PDB entry 6YR4 | X-ray diffraction, 1.85 A resolution | chains B and E of the 6 polymer chains in the assembly

== Chain B (and E) ==
Name: Putative iron-dependent peroxidase
Source organism: Streptomyces lividans 1326
Notes: chain E of this document is another copy of the same molecule, construct and numbering; everything in this record applies to it too
UniProt: A0A1H2DDB9 (A0A1H2DDB9_9ACTN); residue numbers follow UniProt; this construct covers 1-316
Sequence (316 residues; row label = number of the first residue in the row):
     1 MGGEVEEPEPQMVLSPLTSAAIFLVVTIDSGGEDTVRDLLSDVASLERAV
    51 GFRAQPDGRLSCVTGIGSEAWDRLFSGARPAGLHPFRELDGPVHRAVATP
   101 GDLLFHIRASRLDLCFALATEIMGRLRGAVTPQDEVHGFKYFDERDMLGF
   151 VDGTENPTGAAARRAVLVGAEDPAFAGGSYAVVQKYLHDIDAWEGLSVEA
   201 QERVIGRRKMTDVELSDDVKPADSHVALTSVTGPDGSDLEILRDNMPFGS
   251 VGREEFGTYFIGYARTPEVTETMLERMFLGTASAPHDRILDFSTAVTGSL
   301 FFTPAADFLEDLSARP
Disordered / not traced: 1-7, 313-316 (chain E: 1-6, 313-316)
Bound ions: heme Fe: His225 (together with oxygen atom)
Ligand contacts: heme / oxygen atom: Asp146, Leu148, Phe150, Val151, Asp152, Gly153, Thr154, Glu155, Gln184, Tyr186, His188, Ile205, Arg207, Glu214, His225, Val226, Thr229, Ser230, Ile241, Arg243, Asn245, Thr258, Phe260, Thr270, Met273, Leu274, Met277, Ile289, Ser293
What the authors report for this chain:
  - mutagenesis - D152A: unchanged catalytic activity
  - mutagenesis - R243A: decreased catalytic activity
  - binding site for oxygen atom: Arg243, Asn245
  - catalytic residues: Arg243

== Chain B / chain E interface ==
Contacting residue pairs - 56 pairs, chain B then chain E:
  Ser19(B) - Arg111(E)  hydrogen bond
  Leu24(B) - Val251(E)  hydrophobic
  Arg111(B) - Ser19(E)
  Arg111(B) - Lys140(E)  hydrogen bond (side chain-backbone)
  Arg111(B) - Tyr141(E)
  Leu112(B) - Phe139(E)  hydrophobic
  Asp113(B) - Phe139(E)
  Asp113(B) - Lys140(E)
  Asp113(B) - Tyr141(E)
  Asp113(B) - Phe142(E)
  Phe116(B) - Phe139(E)  hydrophobic
  Phe116(B) - Tyr141(E)
  Phe116(B) - Gly249(E)
  Phe116(B) - Ser250(E)
  Phe116(B) - Val251(E)  hydrophobic
  Phe116(B) - Phe256(E)  hydrophobic
  Ala119(B) - Val251(E)  hydrophobic
  Thr120(B) - Val251(E)
  Thr120(B) - Phe256(E)
  Met123(B) - Val251(E)  hydrophobic
  Arg127(B) - Val251(E)  hydrogen bond (side chain-backbone)
  Arg127(B) - Gly252(E)
  Arg127(B) - Glu254(E)
  Pro132(B) - Gly252(E)
  Glu135(B) - Ser250(E)  hydrogen bond
  Glu135(B) - Val251(E)  hydrogen bond (side chain-backbone)
  Glu135(B) - Gly252(E)  hydrogen bond (side chain-backbone)
  His137(B) - Gly249(E)
  Phe139(B) - Leu112(E)  hydrophobic
  Phe139(B) - Asp113(E)
  Phe139(B) - Phe116(E)  hydrophobic
  Lys140(B) - Arg111(E)  hydrogen bond (backbone-side chain)
  Lys140(B) - Asp113(E)
  Tyr141(B) - Arg111(E)
  Tyr141(B) - Asp113(E)
  Tyr141(B) - Phe116(E)
  Phe142(B) - Arg53(E)
  Phe142(B) - Ala54(E)  hydrophobic
  Phe142(B) - Asp113(E)
  Gly249(B) - Phe116(E)
  Gly249(B) - His137(E)
  Ser250(B) - Phe116(E)
  Ser250(B) - Glu135(E)  hydrogen bond
  Val251(B) - Leu24(E)  hydrophobic
  Val251(B) - Phe116(E)  hydrophobic
  Val251(B) - Ala119(E)  hydrophobic
  Val251(B) - Thr120(E)
  Val251(B) - Met123(E)  hydrophobic
  Val251(B) - Arg127(E)  hydrogen bond (backbone-side chain)
  Val251(B) - Glu135(E)  hydrogen bond (backbone-side chain)
  Gly252(B) - Arg127(E)
  Gly252(B) - Pro132(E)
  Gly252(B) - Glu135(E)  hydrogen bond (backbone-side chain)
  Glu254(B) - Arg127(E)
  Phe256(B) - Phe116(E)  hydrophobic
  Phe256(B) - Thr120(E)
Other interface residues (no listed pair), chain B (27 interface residues in all): Ala117, Met147, Arg253, Glu255
Other interface residues (no listed pair), chain E (30 interface residues in all): Leu114, Ala117, Met147, Arg253, Glu255

== In short ==
27 residues of chain B face 30 of chain E across their interface; the contacts include 11 hydrogen bonds.
Among the polar pairs are Ser19(B)-Arg111(E), Arg111(B)-Lys140(E) and Arg127(B)-Val251(E). Chain B binds heme
/ oxygen atom. From the paper: the catalytic residue Arg243(B); R243A of chain B reduces catalytic activity.
Both chains are Putative iron-dependent peroxidase (Streptomyces lividans 1326). Entry 6YR4 (Dye-type
peroxidase DtpB in the ferryl state: Spectroscopically Validated composite structure) was determined by X-ray
diffraction (same publication as 6YRC, 6YRD and 6YRJ).
